PDB entry 7XBV | X-ray diffraction, 1.94 A resolution | chain A

[Chain A]
Protein: CmnG
Source organism: Saccharothrix mutabilis subsp. capreolus
UniProt: A6YEH8 (A6YEH8_STRMP); numbering as in UniProt (aligned over 1-513)
Amino-acid sequence (513 residues; row label = number of the first residue in the row):
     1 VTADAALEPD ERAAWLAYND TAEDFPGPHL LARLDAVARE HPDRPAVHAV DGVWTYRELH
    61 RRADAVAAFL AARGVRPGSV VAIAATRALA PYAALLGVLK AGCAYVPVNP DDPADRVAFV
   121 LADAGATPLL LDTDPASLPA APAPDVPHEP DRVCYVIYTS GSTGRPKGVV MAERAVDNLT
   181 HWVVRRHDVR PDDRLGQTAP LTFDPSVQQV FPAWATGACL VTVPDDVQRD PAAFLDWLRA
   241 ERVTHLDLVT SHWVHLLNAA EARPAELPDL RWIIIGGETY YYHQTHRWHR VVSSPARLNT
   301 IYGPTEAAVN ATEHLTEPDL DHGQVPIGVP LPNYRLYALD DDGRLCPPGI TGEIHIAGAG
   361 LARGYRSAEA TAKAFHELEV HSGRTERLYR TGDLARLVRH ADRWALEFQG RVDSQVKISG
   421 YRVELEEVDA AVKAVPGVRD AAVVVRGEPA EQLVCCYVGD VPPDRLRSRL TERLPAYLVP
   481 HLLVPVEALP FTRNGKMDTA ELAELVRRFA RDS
Unresolved in the structure: 162-164, 413-513
Construct notes: conflict Val1 (Met in A6YEH8)
Residues lining bound ligands: AMP-CPP (APC; diphosphomethylphosphonic acid adenosyl ester): Tyr158, Thr159, Ser160, Phe203, Gly276, Gly277, Glu278, Thr279, Ile301, Tyr302, Gly303, Pro304, Thr305, Ile327, Asp393, Phe408, Arg411

[Summary]
Chain A binds AMP-CPP.
Chain A is CmnG (Saccharothrix mutabilis subsp. capreolus); the structure, Crystal structure of the
adenylation domain of CmnG in complex with AMPCPP, was determined by X-ray diffraction together with 7XBS,
7XBT and 7XBU from the same study.
